7UKM - chains X and Y of the 9 polymer chains in the assembly; structure by electron microscopy, 3.03 A resolution.

== Chain X ==
Name: 12-19 Fab Heavy Chain
From: Homo sapiens
Notes: antibody fragment or engineered binder
Chain sequence (133 residues; row label = number of the first residue in the row; a row labelled like 82A-82C holds insertion residues (82A, then the next letters in order)):
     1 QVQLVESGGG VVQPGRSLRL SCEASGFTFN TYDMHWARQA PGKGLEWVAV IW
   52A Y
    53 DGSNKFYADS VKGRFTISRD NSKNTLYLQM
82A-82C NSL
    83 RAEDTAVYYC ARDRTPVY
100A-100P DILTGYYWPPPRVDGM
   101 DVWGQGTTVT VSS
Disulfide bonds: Cys22-Cys92

== Chain Y ==
Name: 12-19 Fab Light Chain
From: Homo sapiens
Notes: antibody fragment or engineered binder
Chain sequence (112 residues; row label = number of the first residue in the row; a row labelled like 27A-27E holds insertion residues (27A, then the next letters in order)):
     1 DNVMTQTPFS LSVTPGQPAS ISCKSSQ
27A-27E SLLHS
    28 DGKTYLYWYL QKPGQSPQLL IYEVSNRFSG VPERFSGSGS GTDFTLKISR VEAEDVGVYY
    88 CMQSIQLPFT FGQGTKLEIK
Disulfide bonds: Cys23-Cys88

== Chain X / chain Y interface ==
Residue-residue contacts (39; chain X residue first):
  His35(X) - Phe96(Y)
  Gln39(X) - Gln38(Y)  hydrogen bond
  Gln39(X) - Tyr87(Y)  hydrogen bond
  Gly44(X) - Tyr87(Y)
  Leu45(X) - Pro44(Y)  hydrophobic
  Leu45(X) - Tyr87(Y)  hydrophobic
  Leu45(X) - Phe98(Y)  hydrophobic
  Trp47(X) - Pro95(Y)  hydrophobic
  Trp47(X) - Phe96(Y)
  Trp47(X) - Phe98(Y)
  Val50(X) - Leu94(Y)  hydrophobic
  Phe58(X) - Leu94(Y)  hydrophobic
  Asp61(X) - Pro95(Y)
  Tyr91(X) - Gln38(Y)
  Tyr91(X) - Ser43(Y)
  Arg96(X) - Tyr34(Y)  hydrogen bond
  Arg96(X) - Tyr49(Y)
  Arg96(X) - Glu50(Y)  salt bridge
  Arg100L(X) - Tyr32(Y)  hydrogen bond
  Arg100L(X) - Ser91(Y)  hydrogen bond (side chain-backbone)
  Arg100L(X) - Ile92(Y)  hydrogen bond (side chain-backbone)
  Val100M(X) - Phe96(Y)  hydrophobic
  Asp100N(X) - Tyr34(Y)  hydrogen bond
  Asp100N(X) - Phe96(Y)
  Gly100O(X) - Tyr34(Y)
  Gly100O(X) - Tyr36(Y)
  Gly100O(X) - Met89(Y)
  Gly100O(X) - Ser91(Y)
  Gly100O(X) - Phe96(Y)
  Met100P(X) - Tyr36(Y)  hydrogen bond (backbone-side chain)
  Met100P(X) - Leu46(Y)
  Met100P(X) - Met89(Y)  hydrophobic
  Met100P(X) - Phe98(Y)  hydrophobic
  Asp101(X) - Leu46(Y)
  Asp101(X) - Phe55(Y)
  Trp103(X) - Tyr36(Y)
  Trp103(X) - Ser43(Y)
  Trp103(X) - Pro44(Y)
  Gly104(X) - Ser43(Y)  hydrogen bond (backbone-side chain)
Other interface residues (no listed pair), chain X (23 interface residues in all): Lys43, Glu46, Tyr59, Ala60, Gln105
Other interface residues (no listed pair), chain Y (20 interface residues in all): His27D, Gln100

== Summary ==
The interface between chain X and chain Y involves 23 residues on one side and 20 on the other, with 9
hydrogen bonds and 1 salt bridge. Polar pairs include Arg96(X)-Glu50(Y), Gln39(X)-Gln38(Y) and
Gln39(X)-Tyr87(Y).
Here chain X is 12-19 Fab Heavy Chain and chain Y is 12-19 Fab Light Chain, both from Homo sapiens. Entry 7UKM
(Cryo-EM structure of Antibody 12-19 in complex with prefusion SARS-CoV-2 Spike glycoprotein) was determined
by electron microscopy.
